Entry 1HTL (X-ray diffraction, 2.50 A resolution); this record covers chains D and C of the 7 polymer chains in the assembly.

# Chain D
Name: Heat-labile enterotoxin, subunit B
Organism: Escherichia coli
Reference sequence: P32890 (ELBP_ECOLI); residues 1-103 here correspond to UniProt positions 22-124 (UniProt number = residue number + 21)
Amino-acid sequence (103 residues; numbered 1 to 103; the number before each row is that of its first residue):
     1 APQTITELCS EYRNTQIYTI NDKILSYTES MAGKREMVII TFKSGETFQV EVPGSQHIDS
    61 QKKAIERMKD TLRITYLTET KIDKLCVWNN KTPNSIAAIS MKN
Disulfide bonds: Cys9-Cys86

# Chain C
Name: Heat-labile enterotoxin, subunit A
Organism: Escherichia coli
Reference sequence: P06717 (ELAP_ECOLI); residues 192-240 here correspond to UniProt positions 210-258 (UniProt number = residue number + 18)
Amino-acid sequence (49 residues; each row starts with the number of its first residue):
   192 RTITGDTCNE ETQNLSTIYL REYQSKVKRQ IFSDYQSEVD IYNRIRDEL
Disordered / not traced: 192-195, 237-240

# Interface between chain D and chain C
Pairs across the interface (9; chain D residue first):
  Lys63(D) with Arg235(C)
  Glu66(D) with Arg235(C)
  Arg67(D) with Arg235(C)
  Asp70(D) with Val230(C); Arg235(C), salt bridge
  Arg73(D) with Ser228(C), hydrogen bond
  Leu77(D) with Tyr226(C), hydrophobic
  Thr78(D) with Phe223(C); Tyr226(C)
Interface residues without a listed pair, chain D (9 interface residues in all): Ile74, Asn103
Interface residues without a listed pair, chain C (7 interface residues in all): Lys219, Gln227

# Summary
Chain D and chain C form an interface of 9 and 7 residues respectively, with 1 hydrogen bond and 1 salt
bridge. Polar contacts include Asp70(D)-Arg235(C) and Arg73(D)-Ser228(C).
Chain D is Heat-labile enterotoxin, subunit B and chain C is Heat-labile enterotoxin, subunit A, both from
Escherichia coli; the structure, Mutation of a buried residue causes lack of activity but no conformational
change: crystal structure of ..., was determined by X-ray diffraction.
